Entry 1TF6 (X-ray diffraction, 3.10 A resolution); this record covers chains C and A of the 3 polymer chains in the assembly.

Chain C:
Molecule: 31-nt DNA strand
Notes: fragment: internal promoter region
Sequence (31 nucleotides; numbered 33 to 63; the number before each row is that of its first residue):
    33 TGGTCTCCCATCCAGGTACTAACCAGGCCCG

Chain A:
Molecule: Protein (transcription factor iiia)
From: Xenopus laevis
Notes: fragment: nh2-terminal six fingers, residue 1-190
UniProt: P03001 (TF3A_XENLA); residues 1-190 here correspond to UniProt positions 23-212 (UniProt number = residue number + 22)
Chain sequence (190 residues; row label = number of the first residue in the row):
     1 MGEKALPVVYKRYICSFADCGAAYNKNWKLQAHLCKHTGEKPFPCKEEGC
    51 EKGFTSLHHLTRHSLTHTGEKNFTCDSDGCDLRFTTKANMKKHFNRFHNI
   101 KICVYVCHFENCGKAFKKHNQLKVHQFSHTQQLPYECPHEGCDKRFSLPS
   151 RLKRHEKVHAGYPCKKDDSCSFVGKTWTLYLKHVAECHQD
Disordered / not traced: 1-9, 189-190
Bound ions: Zn2+ site 1: Cys15, Cys20, His33, His37; Zn2+ site 2: Cys45, Cys50, His63, His67; Zn2+ site 3: Cys75, Cys80, His93, His98; Zn2+ site 4: Cys107, Cys112, His125, His129; Zn2+ site 5: Cys137, Cys142, His155, His159; Zn2+ site 6: Cys164, Cys170, His183, His188
Swiss-Prot annotation at these positions:
  - zinc finger: Tyr13 to His37 (C2H2-type 1), Phe43 to His67 (C2H2-type 2), Phe73 to His98 (C2H2-type 3), Tyr105 to His129 (C2H2-type 4), Tyr135 to His159 (C2H2-type 5), Tyr162 to His188 (C2H2-type 6)
  - modified residue: Ser16 (Phosphoserine)
From the paper describing this entry:
  - contacts within the chain: Ile100-Ile102 (hydrophobic contact), Ile102-Val104 (hydrophobic contact), Phe127-Pro134 (hydrophobic contact)
  - binding site for the 31-nt DNA strand: Tyr24, Trp28, Lys29
  - binding site for the 31-nt DNA strand (chain C): Lys26, Tyr135, Leu148, Ser150, Lys153

Chain C / chain A interface:
Residue-residue contacts - 24 pairs, chain C then chain A:
  DT33(C) - Arg12(A)  hydrogen bond to the phosphate
  DG34(C) - Arg12(A)  salt bridge to the phosphate
  DG34(C) - Tyr13(A)  hydrogen bond to the phosphate
  DG34(C) - Lys26(A)  hydrogen bond to the base
  DG35(C) - Tyr13(A)  phosphate contact
  DG35(C) - Lys26(A)  hydrogen bond to the base
  DG35(C) - Asn27(A)  phosphate contact
  DT36(C) - Lys26(A)  base contact
  DT36(C) - Trp28(A)  base contact
  DC37(C) - Leu57(A)  phosphate contact
  DT38(C) - His58(A)  base contact
  DC39(C) - His58(A)  hydrogen bond to the base
  DC40(C) - Arg62(A)  base contact
  DC40(C) - Lys87(A)  salt bridge to the phosphate
  DC40(C) - Ala88(A)  sugar contact
  DC41(C) - Arg62(A)  base contact
  DC41(C) - Ala88(A)  base contact
  DT43(C) - Lys92(A)  hydrogen bond to the base
  DC51(C) - Pro149(A)  phosphate contact
  DT52(C) - Leu148(A)  base contact
  DT52(C) - Pro149(A)  phosphate contact
  DT52(C) - Ser150(A)  hydrogen bond to the phosphate
  DA53(C) - Ser150(A)  phosphate contact
  DC55(C) - Arg154(A)  base contact
Interface residues without a listed pair, chain C (17 interface residues in all): DC44, DA54, DC56
Interface residues without a listed pair, chain A (19 interface residues in all): Lys91, Tyr135, Arg151, Lys153

Summary:
Chain C and chain A form an interface of 17 and 19 residues respectively; the contacts include 7 hydrogen
bonds and 2 salt bridges. Polar pairs include DG34(C)-Lys26(A), DG35(C)-Lys26(A) and DC39(C)-His58(A). From
the paper: a binding site for the 31-nt DNA strand (chain C) at Lys26(A), Tyr135(A) and Leu148(A) among
others; a binding site for the 31-nt DNA strand at Tyr24(A), Trp28(A) and Lys29(A).
Chain C is a 31-nt DNA strand and chain A is Protein (transcription factor iiia) (Xenopus laevis); the
structure, Co-crystal structure of xenopus tfiiia zinc finger domain bound to the 5S ribosomal RNA gene
internal ..., was determined by X-ray diffraction.
